7B3M - chain A; structure by X-ray diffraction, 2.30 A resolution.

== Chain A ==
Name: Dual specificity mitogen-activated protein kinase kinase 1
Organism: Homo sapiens
Notes: EC 2.7.12.2
Reference sequence: Q02750 (MP2K1_HUMAN); residue numbers follow UniProt; this construct covers 37-263, 308-383
Amino-acid sequence (326 residues; numbered 20 to 383; 38 numbers in that range are skipped by the numbering (no residue carries them; nothing is unmodelled there); the number before each row is that of its first residue):
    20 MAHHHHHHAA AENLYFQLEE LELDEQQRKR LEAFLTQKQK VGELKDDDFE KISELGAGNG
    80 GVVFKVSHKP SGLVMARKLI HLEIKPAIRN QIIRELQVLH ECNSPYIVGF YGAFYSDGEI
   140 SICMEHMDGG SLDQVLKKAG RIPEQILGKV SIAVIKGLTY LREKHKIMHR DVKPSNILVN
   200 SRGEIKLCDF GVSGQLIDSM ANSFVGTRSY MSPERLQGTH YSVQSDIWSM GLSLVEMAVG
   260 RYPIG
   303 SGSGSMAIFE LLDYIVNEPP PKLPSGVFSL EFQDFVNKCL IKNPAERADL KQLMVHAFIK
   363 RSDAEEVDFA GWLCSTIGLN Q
Disordered / not traced: 20-32, 220-224, 303-307, 383
Sequence notes: initiating methionine (20); expression tag (21-36); linker (264, 303-307)
Swiss-Prot annotation at these positions:
  - active site: D190 (Proton acceptor)
  - binding site (ATP): L74 to V82, K97, M143 to M146, S150 to Q153, K192 to N195, D208
  - binding site (U0126): K97, D208 to V211
  - binding site (K-252a): E144 to M146, S194
  - modified residue (Phosphoserine): S218, S222
  - natural variant: F53 (F53S: In CFC3), Q56 (Q56P: In MEL), K57 (K57E: In MEL; K57N: In MEL), G128 (G128V: In CFC3), Y130 (Y130C: In CFC3)
  - mutagenesis: K97 (K97A: Loss of catalytic activity. Strongly reduces phosphorylation upon UV irradiation; K97R: Loss of catalytic activity. No effect on BRAF-KSR1 or BRAF-KSR2 dimerization), S150 (S150A: No loss of activity), S212 (S212A: No loss of activity), S218 (S218A: Loss of catalytic activity. No effect on BRAF-KSR1 dimerization; when associated with A-222; S218D: No effect on BRAF-KSR1 dimerization; when associated with D-222), M219 (M219V: Increases interaction with KSR1 and BRAF; M219W: Increases interaction with KSR1 and BRAF; when associated with L-220), A220 (A220L: Increases interaction with KSR1 and BRAF; when associated with w-219), N221 (N221Y: Increases interaction with KSR1 and BRAF), S222 (S222A: Loss of catalytic activity. No effect on BRAF-KSR1 dimerization; when associated with A-218; S222D: No effect on BRAF-KSR1 dimerization; when associated with D-218), F311 (F311S: Loss of interaction with BRAF and KSR1. Loss of BRAF-KSR1 dimerization)
Ion coordination: Mg2+: N195, D208 (together with AMP-PNP)
Ligand contacts:
  - AMP-PNP (ANP; phosphoaminophosphonic acid-adenylate ester): L74, G75, A76, G77, G80, V81, V82, A95, K97, V127, M143, E144, H145, M146, G149, S150, D152, Q153, D190, K192, S194, N195, L197, D208
  - 1H-indol-2-yl(pyridin-3-yl)methanone (SU5): K97, I99, L115, L118, I141, M143, C207, D208, F209, G210, V211, S212, L215, I216, M219
From the paper describing this entry:
  - binding site for 1H-indol-2-yl(pyridin-3-yl)methanone: F209, S212
  - catalytic residues: K97, D208 (proposed by the authors, not directly observed)

== Overview ==
Chain A binds AMP-PNP and 1H-indol-2-yl(pyridin-3-yl)methanone. N195 and D208 coordinate Mg2+. Curated
annotation (UniProt) lists active-site residue D190, 23 ATP-binding residues, 5 U0126-binding residues and 4
K-252a-binding residues. The paper reports catalytic residues K97 and D208; a binding site for
1H-indol-2-yl(pyridin-3-yl)methanone at F209 and S212.
Chain A is Dual specificity mitogen-activated protein kinase kinase 1 (Homo sapiens); the structure, MEK1 in
complex with compound 6, was determined by X-ray diffraction (same publication as 7B7R, 7B94 and 7B9L).
